PDB entry 1OE7 | X-ray diffraction, 1.80 A resolution | chains A and B

== Chain A (and B) ==
Molecule: Glutathione S-transferase
Source organism: Schistosoma haematobium
Notes: EC 2.5.1.18; chain B of this document is another copy of the same molecule, construct and numbering; everything in this record applies to it too
Amino-acid sequence (211 residues; each row starts with the number of its first residue):
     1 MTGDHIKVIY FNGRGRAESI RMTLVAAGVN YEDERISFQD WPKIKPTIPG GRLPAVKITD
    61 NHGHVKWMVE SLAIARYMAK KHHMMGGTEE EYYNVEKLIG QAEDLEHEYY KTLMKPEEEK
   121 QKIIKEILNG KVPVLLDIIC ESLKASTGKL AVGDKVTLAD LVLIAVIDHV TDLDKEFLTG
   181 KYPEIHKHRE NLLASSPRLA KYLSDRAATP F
Unresolved in the structure: 1-3, 208-211 (chain B: 1-4, 208-211)
Residues lining bound ligands: glutathione (GSH): Tyr10, Phe11, Arg16, Trp41, Lys45, Gly51, Arg52, Leu53, Pro54, Glu70, Ser71

== How chain A and chain B interact ==
Contacting residue pairs (46; chain A residue first):
  Gly50(A) - Ile138(B)
  Arg52(A) - Asp104(B)  salt bridge
  Arg52(A) - Leu135(B)
  Arg52(A) - Ile138(B)
  Met68(A) - Tyr93(B)
  Val69(A) - Tyr93(B)  hydrogen bond (backbone-side chain)
  Val69(A) - Lys97(B)
  Glu70(A) - Lys97(B)
  Glu70(A) - Gly100(B)
  Glu70(A) - Gln101(B)
  Ala73(A) - Tyr93(B)
  Ala73(A) - Glu96(B)
  Ala73(A) - Lys97(B)
  Arg76(A) - Arg76(B)
  Arg76(A) - Tyr92(B)
  Arg76(A) - Glu96(B)  salt bridge
  Tyr77(A) - Glu89(B)
  Tyr77(A) - Glu90(B)  hydrogen bond
  Tyr77(A) - Tyr93(B)  hydrophobic
  Lys80(A) - Tyr92(B)
  Lys81(A) - Glu89(B)
  Lys81(A) - Glu90(B)  salt bridge
  Met85(A) - Tyr92(B)
  Glu89(A) - Tyr77(B)
  Glu89(A) - Lys80(B)
  Glu89(A) - Lys81(B)
  Glu90(A) - Tyr77(B)  hydrogen bond
  Tyr92(A) - Arg76(B)
  Tyr92(A) - Lys80(B)
  Tyr92(A) - Met85(B)
  Tyr93(A) - Met68(B)
  Tyr93(A) - Val69(B)  hydrogen bond (side chain-backbone)
  Tyr93(A) - Ala73(B)
  Tyr93(A) - Tyr77(B)  hydrophobic
  Glu96(A) - Ala73(B)
  Glu96(A) - Arg76(B)  salt bridge
  Lys97(A) - Val69(B)
  Lys97(A) - Glu70(B)
  Lys97(A) - Ala73(B)
  Gly100(A) - Glu70(B)
  Gln101(A) - Glu70(B)
  Asp104(A) - Arg52(B)  salt bridge
  Lys131(A) - Arg52(B)
  Leu135(A) - Arg52(B)
  Ile138(A) - Gly50(B)
  Ile138(A) - Arg52(B)
Other interface residues (no listed pair), chain A (24 interface residues in all): Ile74
Other interface residues (no listed pair), chain B (23 interface residues in all): Ile74

== Overview ==
Chain A and chain B form an interface of 24 and 23 residues respectively, with 4 hydrogen bonds and 5 salt
bridges. Polar contacts include Arg52(A)-Asp104(B), Arg76(A)-Glu96(B) and Lys81(A)-Glu90(B). Ligands of chain
A: glutathione.
Chain A and chain B are both Glutathione S-transferase (Schistosoma haematobium); the structure, 28kDa
glutathione S-transferase from Schistosoma haematobium, was determined by X-ray diffraction together with 1OE8
from the same study.
